PDB entry 1T2K | X-ray diffraction, 3.00 A resolution | chains F and B of the 6 polymer chains in the assembly

# Chain F
Molecule: 31-nt DNA strand
Sequence (31 nucleotides; numbered 1 to 31; the number before each row is that of its first residue):
     1 ACTTCTCCCTTTCAGTTTTCCTATGTCATTT

# Chain B
Molecule: Interferon regulatory factor 3
Source organism: Homo sapiens
Notes: fragment: N-terminal DNA binding domain
UniProt: Q14653 (IRF3_HUMAN); residues 1-112 here = UniProt positions 1-112
Chain sequence (112 residues; each row starts with the number of its first residue):
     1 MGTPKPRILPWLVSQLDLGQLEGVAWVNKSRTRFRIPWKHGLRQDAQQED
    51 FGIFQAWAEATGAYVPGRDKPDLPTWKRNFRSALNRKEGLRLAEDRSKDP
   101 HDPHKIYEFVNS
Disordered / not traced: 1-3, 112
Swiss-Prot annotation at these positions:
  - DNA-binding region: Lys5 to Asn111 (IRF tryptophan pentad repeat)
  - modified residue: Thr3 (Phosphothreonine), Ser14 (Phosphoserine), Thr75 (Phosphothreonine), Ser97 (Phosphoserine)
  - natural variant: Glu49 (deletion: Decreased IFNB induction upon Sendai virus infection)
  - mutagenesis: Lys77 to Arg78 (Abolishes nuclear localization), Arg86 to Lys87 (No effect on subcellular localization)
From the paper describing this entry:
  - binding site for the 31-nt DNA strand: His40, Leu42, Arg81, Arg86
  - specificity-determining residues: Leu42, Arg78, Arg86 (proposed by the authors, not directly observed)
  - binding site for the 31-nt DNA strand (chain F): Arg78
  - specificity-determining residues: Leu42

# Chain F / chain B interface
Pairs across the interface (23):
  DC9(F) - Arg7(B)  phosphate contact
  DC9(F) - Ile8(B)  hydrogen bond to the phosphate
  DC9(F) - Lys87(B)  salt bridge to the phosphate
  DT10(F) - Trp57(B)  hydrogen bond to the phosphate
  DT10(F) - Thr61(B)  phosphate contact
  DT10(F) - Asn79(B)  sugar contact
  DT10(F) - Ser82(B)  base contact
  DT10(F) - Ala83(B)  base contact
  DT10(F) - Arg86(B)  hydrogen bond to the base
  DT11(F) - Arg78(B)  base contact
  DT11(F) - Asn79(B)  hydrogen bond to the phosphate
  DT11(F) - Ser82(B)  base contact
  DT12(F) - Arg78(B)  base contact
  DT17(F) - Lys98(B)  phosphate contact
  DT18(F) - His40(B)  hydrogen bond to the sugar
  DT18(F) - Leu42(B)  base contact
  DT18(F) - Lys98(B)  salt bridge to the phosphate
  DT19(F) - Leu42(B)  phosphate contact
  DT19(F) - Arg43(B)  phosphate contact
  DT19(F) - Lys98(B)  phosphate contact
  DC20(F) - Leu42(B)  phosphate contact
  DC20(F) - Arg43(B)  phosphate contact
  DC20(F) - Gln44(B)  hydrogen bond to the phosphate
Other interface residues (no listed pair), chain F (9 interface residues in all): DC8
Other interface residues (no listed pair), chain B (17 interface residues in all): Asp45, Thr75

# Overview
9 residues of chain F and 17 residues of chain B are in contact; the contacts include 6 hydrogen bonds and 2
salt bridges. Among the polar pairs are DT10(F)-Arg86(B), DT18(F)-His40(B) and DC9(F)-Ile8(B). From the paper:
a binding site for the 31-nt DNA strand at His40(B), Leu42(B) and Arg81(B) among others; a binding site for
the 31-nt DNA strand (chain F) at Arg78(B).
Chain F is a 31-nt DNA strand and chain B is Interferon regulatory factor 3 (Homo sapiens); the structure,
Structure Of The DNA Binding Domains Of IRF3, ATF-2 and Jun Bound To DNA, was determined by X-ray diffraction.
